3PVH - chain A; structure by X-ray diffraction, 1.60 A resolution.

Chain A:
Molecule: UPF0603 protein At1g54780, chloroplastic
From: Arabidopsis thaliana
Notes: fragment: Phosphatase domain
UniProt: Q9ZVL6 (U603_ARATH); numbering as in UniProt (aligned over 84-235)
Sequence (153 residues; numbered 83 to 235; the number before each row is that of its first residue):
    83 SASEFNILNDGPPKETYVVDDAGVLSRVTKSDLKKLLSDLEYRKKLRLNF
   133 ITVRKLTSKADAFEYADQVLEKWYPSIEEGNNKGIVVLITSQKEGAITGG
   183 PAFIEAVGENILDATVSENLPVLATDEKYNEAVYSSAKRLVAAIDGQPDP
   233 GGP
Sequence notes: expression tag (83)
Ion coordination: Ca2+ near D103 (its only coordinating residue here)
From the paper describing this entry:
  - Ca2+ coordination: D103, R136

Summary:
From the paper: Ca2+ coordination by D103 and R136.
Chain A is UPF0603 protein At1g54780, chloroplastic (Arabidopsis thaliana); the structure, Structural and
Functional Analysis of Arabidopsis thaliana thylakoid lumen protein AtTLP18.3, was determined by X-ray
diffraction (same publication as 3PTJ and 3PW9).
